Entry 8XL7 (electron microscopy, 2.85 A resolution); this record covers chains B and L of the 12 polymer chains in the assembly.

[Chain B (and L)]
Molecule: Methylcrotonoyl-CoA carboxylase beta chain, mitochondrial
From: Homo sapiens
Notes: EC 6.4.1.4; chain L of this document is another copy of the same molecule, construct and numbering; everything in this record applies to it too
UniProtKB: Q9HCC0 (MCCB_HUMAN); residues 1-563 here = UniProt positions 1-563
Chain sequence (563 residues; numbered 1 to 563; the number before each row is that of its first residue):
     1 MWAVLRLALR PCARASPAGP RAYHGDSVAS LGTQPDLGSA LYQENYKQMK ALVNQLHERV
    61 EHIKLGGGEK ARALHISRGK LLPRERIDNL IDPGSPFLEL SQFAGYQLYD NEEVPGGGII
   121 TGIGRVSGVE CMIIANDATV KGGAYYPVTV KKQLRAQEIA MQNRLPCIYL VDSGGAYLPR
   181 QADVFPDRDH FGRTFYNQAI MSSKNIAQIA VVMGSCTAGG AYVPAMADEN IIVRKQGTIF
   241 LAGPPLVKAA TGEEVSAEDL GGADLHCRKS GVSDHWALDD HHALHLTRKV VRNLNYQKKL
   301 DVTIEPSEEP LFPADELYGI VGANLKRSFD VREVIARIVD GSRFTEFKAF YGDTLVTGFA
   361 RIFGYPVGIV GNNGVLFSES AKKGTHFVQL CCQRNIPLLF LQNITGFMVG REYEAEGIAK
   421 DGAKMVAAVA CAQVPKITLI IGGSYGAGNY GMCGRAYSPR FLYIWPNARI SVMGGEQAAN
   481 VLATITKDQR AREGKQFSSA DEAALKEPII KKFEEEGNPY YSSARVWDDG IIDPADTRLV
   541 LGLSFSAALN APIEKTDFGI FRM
Not modelled in the structure: 1-22
Ligand contacts:
  - acetyl coenzyme A (ACO), molecule 1: Arg78, Lys141, Gly142, Ala144, Ser173, Gly174, Gly175, Ala176, Tyr177, Leu178, Ser215, Thr217, Ala218, Leu246
  - acetyl coenzyme A (ACO), molecule 2: Val472, Met473, Val481, Ile485, Gln489
  - biotin (BTN), molecule 1: Ala218, Leu241, Ala242, Leu246
  - biotin (BTN), molecule 2: Thr405, Gly406, Phe407, Val409, Tyr445, Gly446, Ala447, Gly448, Val472, Met473, Gly474, Gln477
Reported in the primary citation:
  - conformationally variable residues (helix shift): Gly243 to Gly252, Gly474 to Gly517
  - catalytic residues: Ala447, Gly448 (citing earlier work)
  - binding site for biotin: Ala447, Gly448

[Chain B / chain L interface]
Contacting residue pairs (28):
  Lys348(B) - Met563(L)
  Tyr351(B) - Lys420(L)
  Lys382(B) - Met563(L)
  His386(B) - Ile560(L)
  His386(B) - Arg562(L)
  Gln389(B) - Gly559(L)
  Gln389(B) - Ile560(L)
  Gln389(B) - Phe561(L)
  Gln389(B) - Met563(L)
  Leu390(B) - Ile560(L)  hydrophobic
  Gln393(B) - Ile560(L)
  Lys420(B) - Tyr351(L)  hydrogen bond
  Lys555(B) - Asp557(L)
  Asp557(B) - Lys555(L)
  Gly559(B) - Gln389(L)
  Ile560(B) - His386(L)
  Ile560(B) - Gln389(L)
  Ile560(B) - Leu390(L)  hydrophobic
  Ile560(B) - Gln393(L)
  Phe561(B) - Gln389(L)
  Phe561(B) - Phe561(L)  hydrophobic
  Phe561(B) - Met563(L)  hydrophobic
  Arg562(B) - His386(L)
  Met563(B) - Lys348(L)
  Met563(B) - Lys382(L)
  Met563(B) - Gln389(L)
  Met563(B) - Phe561(L)  hydrophobic
  Met563(B) - Met563(L)  hydrophobic
Interface residues without a listed pair, chain B (17 interface residues in all): Thr385, Lys424
Interface residues without a listed pair, chain L (17 interface residues in all): Thr385, Lys424

[Overview]
Chain B and chain L each contribute 17 residues to their interface, with 1 hydrogen bond. Its one
hydrogen-bonded contact is Lys420(B)-Tyr351(L). Chain B binds acetyl coenzyme A and biotin. From the paper:
catalytic residues Ala447(B) and Gly448(B); a binding site for biotin at Ala447(B) and Gly448(B).
Both chains are Methylcrotonoyl-CoA carboxylase beta chain, mitochondrial (Homo sapiens). Entry 8XL7
(Structure of human 3-methylcrotonyl-CoA carboxylase in complex with acetyl-CoA (MCC-ACO)) was determined by
electron microscopy together with 8XL3, 8XL4, 8XL5, 8XL6 and 8XL8 from the same study.
